PDB entry 8THC | electron microscopy, 3.67 A resolution | chains A and H of the 8 polymer chains in the assembly

# Chain A
Protein: ELG1 isoform 1
Organism: Saccharomyces cerevisiae
UniProtKB: A0A8H4F7G7 (A0A8H4F7G7_YEASX); residue numbers follow UniProt; this construct covers 1-791
Amino-acid sequence (791 residues; numbered 1 to 791; the number before each row is that of its first residue):
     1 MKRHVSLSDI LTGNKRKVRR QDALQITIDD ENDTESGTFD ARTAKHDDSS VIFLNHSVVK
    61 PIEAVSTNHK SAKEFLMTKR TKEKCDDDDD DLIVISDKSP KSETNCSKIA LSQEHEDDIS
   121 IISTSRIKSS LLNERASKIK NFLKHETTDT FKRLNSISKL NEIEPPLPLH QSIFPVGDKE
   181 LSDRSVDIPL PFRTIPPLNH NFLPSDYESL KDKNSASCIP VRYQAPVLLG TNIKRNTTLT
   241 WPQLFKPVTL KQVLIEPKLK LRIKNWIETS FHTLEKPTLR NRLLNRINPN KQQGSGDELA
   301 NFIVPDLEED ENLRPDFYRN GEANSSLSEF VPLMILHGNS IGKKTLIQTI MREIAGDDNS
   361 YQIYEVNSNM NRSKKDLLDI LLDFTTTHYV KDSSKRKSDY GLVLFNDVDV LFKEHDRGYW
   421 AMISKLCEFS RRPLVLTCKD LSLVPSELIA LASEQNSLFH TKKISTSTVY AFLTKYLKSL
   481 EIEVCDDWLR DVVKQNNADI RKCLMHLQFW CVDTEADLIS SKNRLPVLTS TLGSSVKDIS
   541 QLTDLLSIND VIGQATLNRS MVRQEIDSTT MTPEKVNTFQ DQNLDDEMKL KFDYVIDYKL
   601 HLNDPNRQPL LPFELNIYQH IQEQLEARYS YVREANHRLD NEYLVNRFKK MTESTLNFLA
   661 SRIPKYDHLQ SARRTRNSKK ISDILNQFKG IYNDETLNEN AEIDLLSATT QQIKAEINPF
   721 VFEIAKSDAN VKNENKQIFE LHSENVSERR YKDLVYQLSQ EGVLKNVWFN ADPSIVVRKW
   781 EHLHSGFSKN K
Disordered / not traced: 1-175, 279-328, 392-397, 663-698, 734-768, 782-791
Small-molecule neighbours: ATP-gamma-S (AGS; phosphothiophosphoric acid-adenylate ester): Pro242, Gln243, Phe245, Lys246, Pro247, Gln252, Val253, Leu254, Ser340, Ile341, Gly342, Lys343, Lys344, Thr345, Asp407, Lys439, Phe472, Tyr476, Ile500, Arg501

# Chain H
Protein: Proliferating cell nuclear antigen
Organism: Saccharomyces cerevisiae
UniProtKB: A0A6B7JGY6 (A0A6B7JGY6_YEASX); numbering as in UniProt (aligned over 1-258)
Amino-acid sequence (260 residues; row label = number of the first residue in the row; numbers below 1 keep their minus sign (Ala-1 is residue -1)):
    -1 ASMLEAKFEE ASLFKRIIDG FKDCVQLVNF QCKEDGIIAQ AVDDSRVLLV SLEIGVEAFQ
    59 EYRCDHPVTL GMDLTSLSKI LRCGNNTDTL TLIADNTPDS IILLFEDTKK DRIAEYSLKL
   119 MDIDADFLKI EELQYDSTLS LPSSEFSKIV RDLSQLSDSI NIMITKETIK FVADGDIGSG
   179 SVIIKPFVDM EHPETSIKLE MDQPVDLTFG AKYLLDIIKG SSLSDRVGIR LSSEAPALFQ
   239 FDLKSGFLQF FLAPKFNDEE
Disordered / not traced: -1 to 0, 256-258
Differences from the reference sequence: expression tag (-1 to 0)

# How chain A and chain H interact
Pairs across the interface (31; chain A residue first):
  Glu275(A) - Asn255(H)
  Pro277(A) - Asn255(H)
  Gln362(A) - Arg44(H)
  Tyr364(A) - Arg44(H)
  Asp379(A) - Lys210(H)
  Ile380(A) - Asp42(H)
  Ile380(A) - Ser43(H)
  Asp383(A) - Ser43(H)
  Asp383(A) - Val45(H)
  Asp383(A) - Lys210(H)  salt bridge
  Asp383(A) - Tyr211(H)  hydrogen bond
  Phe384(A) - Ser43(H)
  Phe384(A) - Arg44(H)
  Thr386(A) - Phe254(H)
  Thr387(A) - Val45(H)
  Thr387(A) - Pro252(H)
  Thr387(A) - Lys253(H)
  Thr387(A) - Phe254(H)
  His388(A) - Arg44(H)
  His388(A) - Ala251(H)
  His388(A) - Pro252(H)  hydrogen bond (backbone-backbone)
  His388(A) - Lys253(H)
  His388(A) - Phe254(H)
  Tyr389(A) - Arg44(H)
  Val390(A) - Val45(H)
  Val390(A) - Leu126(H)
  Val390(A) - Phe249(H)
  Val390(A) - Ala251(H)  hydrophobic
  Arg431(A) - Phe254(H)
  Arg431(A) - Asn255(H)  hydrogen bond
  Arg432(A) - Phe254(H)
Interface residues without a listed pair, chain A (18 interface residues in all): Lys276, Thr385, Lys391
Interface residues without a listed pair, chain H (15 interface residues in all): Leu47, Pro234

# In short
18 residues of chain A and 15 residues of chain H are in contact, with 3 hydrogen bonds and 1 salt bridge.
Polar pairs include Asp383(A)-Lys210(H), Asp383(A)-Tyr211(H) and Arg431(A)-Asn255(H). Bound to chain A:
ATP-gamma-S.
Here chain A is ELG1 isoform 1 and chain H is Proliferating cell nuclear antigen, both from Saccharomyces
cerevisiae. Entry 8THC (Structure of the Saccharomyces cerevisiae clamp unloader Elg1-RFC bound to a cracked
PCNA) was determined by electron microscopy, deposited together with 8THB and 8THD.
